Entry 6SJB (electron microscopy, 3.70 A resolution); this record covers chains B and X of the 4 polymer chains in the assembly.

[Chain B]
Protein: RecBCD enzyme subunit RecB
Source organism: Escherichia coli
Notes: EC 3.1.11.5
Reference sequence: A0A024LB08 (A0A024LB08_ECOLX); residue numbers follow UniProt; this construct covers 1-1180
Chain sequence (1181 residues; numbered 0 to 1180; the number before each row is that of its first residue; numbering starts at 0):
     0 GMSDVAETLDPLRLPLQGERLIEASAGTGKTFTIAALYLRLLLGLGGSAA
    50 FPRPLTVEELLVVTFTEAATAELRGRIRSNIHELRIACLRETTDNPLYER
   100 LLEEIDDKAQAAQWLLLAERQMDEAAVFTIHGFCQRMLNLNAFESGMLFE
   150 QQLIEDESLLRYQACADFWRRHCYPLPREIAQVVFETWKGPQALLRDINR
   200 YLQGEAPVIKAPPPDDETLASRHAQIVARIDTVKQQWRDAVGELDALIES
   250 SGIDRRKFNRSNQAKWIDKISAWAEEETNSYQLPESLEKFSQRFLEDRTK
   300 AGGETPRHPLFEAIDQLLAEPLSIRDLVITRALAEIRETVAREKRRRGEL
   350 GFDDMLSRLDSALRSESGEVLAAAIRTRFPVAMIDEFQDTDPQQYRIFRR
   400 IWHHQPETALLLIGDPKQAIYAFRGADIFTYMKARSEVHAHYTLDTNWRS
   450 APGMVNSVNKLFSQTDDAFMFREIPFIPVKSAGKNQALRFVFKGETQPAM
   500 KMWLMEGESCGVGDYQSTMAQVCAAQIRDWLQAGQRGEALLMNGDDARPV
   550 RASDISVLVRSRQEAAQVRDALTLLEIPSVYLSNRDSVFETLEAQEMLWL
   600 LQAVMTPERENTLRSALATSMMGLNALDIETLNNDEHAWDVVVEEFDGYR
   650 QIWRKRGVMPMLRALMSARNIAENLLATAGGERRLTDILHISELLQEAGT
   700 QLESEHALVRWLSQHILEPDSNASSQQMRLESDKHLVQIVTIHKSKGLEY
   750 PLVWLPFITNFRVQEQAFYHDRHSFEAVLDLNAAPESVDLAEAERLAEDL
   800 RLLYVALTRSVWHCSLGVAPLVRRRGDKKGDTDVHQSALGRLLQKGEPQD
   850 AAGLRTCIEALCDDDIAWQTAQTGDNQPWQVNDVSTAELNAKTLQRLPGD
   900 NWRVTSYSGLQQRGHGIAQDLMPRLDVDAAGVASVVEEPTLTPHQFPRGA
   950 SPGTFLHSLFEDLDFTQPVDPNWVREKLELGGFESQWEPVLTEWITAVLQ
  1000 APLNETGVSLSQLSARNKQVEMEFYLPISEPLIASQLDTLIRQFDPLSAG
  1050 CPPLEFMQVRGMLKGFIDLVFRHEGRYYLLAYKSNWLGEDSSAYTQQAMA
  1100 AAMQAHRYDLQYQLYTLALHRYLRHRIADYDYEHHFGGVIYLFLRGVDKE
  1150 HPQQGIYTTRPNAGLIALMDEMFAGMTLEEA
Disordered / not traced: 0-4, 290-303, 911-937, 1175-1180
Differences from the reference sequence: expression tag (0); engineered mutation Ala1080 (Asp in A0A024LB08)
From the paper describing this entry:
  - mutagenesis - D1080A: abolished catalytic activity (citing earlier work)

[Chain X]
Molecule: DNA fork substrate
Sequence (85 nucleotides; row label = number of the first residue in the row; note: 5 numbers in that range are skipped by the numbering (no residue carries them; nothing is unmodelled there)):
     1 TTTTTTTTTTTTTTTGAGCGACTGCACTACAAC
    39 AGAACCATGGTTCTGTTGTAGTGCAGTCGCTCTTTTTTTTGCTGGTGGTT
    89 TT
Disordered / not traced: 1-3, 39-52

[Interface between chain B and chain X]
Residue-residue contacts (62; chain B residue first):
  Phe64(B) with DT74(X), sugar contact; DT75(X), sugar contact
  Glu66(B) with DT75(X), hydrogen bond to the phosphate
  Thr128(B) with DT75(X), hydrogen bond to the phosphate; DT76(X), hydrogen bond to the phosphate
  His130(B) with DT75(X), sugar contact
  Gly131(B) with DT76(X), phosphate contact; DT77(X), phosphate contact
  Gln134(B) with DT77(X), hydrogen bond to the base
  Arg135(B) with DT77(X), salt bridge to the phosphate
  Asn138(B) with DT77(X), base contact
  Phe148(B) with DT77(X), base contact
  Gln150(B) with DT77(X), base contact; DT78(X), base contact
  Leu152(B) with DT76(X), sugar contact
  Glu154(B) with DT75(X), base contact
  Ser250(B) with DT60(X), sugar contact
  Ile252(B) with DT28(X), sugar contact; DG59(X), base contact
  Asp253(B) with DT28(X), phosphate contact; DA29(X), phosphate contact
  Arg254(B) with DG61(X), hydrogen bond to the phosphate; DC62(X), salt bridge to the phosphate
  Asn258(B) with DC62(X), phosphate contact
  Tyr280(B) with DG61(X), hydrogen bond to the phosphate
  Phe351(B) with DT75(X), stacking on the base
  Met354(B) with DT77(X), base contact
  Phe422(B) with DT72(X), stacking on the base; DT73(X), base contact
  Arg423(B) with DT73(X), base contact; DT74(X), base contact
  Val511(B) with DT69(X), phosphate contact
  Arg559(B) with DT71(X), hydrogen bond to the base; DT72(X), sugar contact
  Ser560(B) with DT71(X), hydrogen bond to the phosphate; DT72(X), phosphate contact
  Arg561(B) with DT72(X), salt bridge to the phosphate
  Arg584(B) with DT73(X), salt bridge to the phosphate
  Thr740(B) with DT72(X), phosphate contact; DT73(X), phosphate contact
  His742(B) with DT72(X), sugar contact; DT73(X), sugar contact
  Lys743(B) with DT73(X), phosphate contact; DT74(X), salt bridge to the phosphate
  Arg761(B) with DC70(X), salt bridge to the phosphate; DT71(X), hydrogen bond to the sugar
  Arg823(B) with DA21(X), salt bridge to the phosphate
  Arg824(B) with DG20(X), phosphate contact; DA21(X), sugar contact; DG67(X), base contact
  Gly825(B) with DA21(X), sugar contact
  Asp826(B) with DC22(X), phosphate contact
  Ser905(B) with DT89(X), phosphate contact
  Tyr906(B) with DT90(X), phosphate contact
  Ser907(B) with DT90(X), hydrogen bond to the phosphate
  Thr953(B) with DT90(X), base contact
  Lys1063(B) with DT89(X), salt bridge to the phosphate
  Phe1065(B) with DT89(X), sugar contact; DT90(X), phosphate contact
  Lys1082(B) with DT90(X), hydrogen bond to the phosphate
  Gln1110(B) with DT90(X), sugar contact
  Tyr1114(B) with DT90(X), phosphate contact
Also at the interface, not in a pair above, chain B (53 interface residues in all): Thr65, Gln151, Ile247, Ser249, Phe289, Tyr420, Ser582, Arg822, Gly1064
Also at the interface, not in a pair above, chain X (25 interface residues in all): DC19, DC27, DC68

[Summary]
The interface between chain B and chain X involves 53 residues on one side and 25 on the other; the contacts
include 11 hydrogen bonds, 8 salt bridges and 2 aromatic stacking contacts. Among the polar pairs are
Gln134(B)-DT77(X), Arg559(B)-DT71(X) and Arg761(B)-DT71(X). The paper reports that D1080A of chain B abolishes
catalytic activity.
Here chain B is RecBCD enzyme subunit RecB (Escherichia coli) and chain X is DNA fork substrate. Entry 6SJB
(Cryo-EM structure of the RecBCD Chi recognised complex) was determined by electron microscopy (same
publication as 6SJE, 6SJF, 6SJG, 6T2U and 6T2V).
